Entry 3ZOQ (X-ray diffraction, 1.45 A resolution); this record covers chains A and B of the 3 polymer chains in the assembly.

# Chain A
Molecule: Uracil-DNA glycosylase
Organism: Bacillus subtilis SUBSP. subtilis STR. 168
Notes: EC 3.2.2.27
UniProtKB: P39615 (UNG_BACSU); residue numbers follow UniProt; this construct covers 1-225
Amino-acid sequence (225 residues; numbered 1 to 225; the number before each row is that of its first residue):
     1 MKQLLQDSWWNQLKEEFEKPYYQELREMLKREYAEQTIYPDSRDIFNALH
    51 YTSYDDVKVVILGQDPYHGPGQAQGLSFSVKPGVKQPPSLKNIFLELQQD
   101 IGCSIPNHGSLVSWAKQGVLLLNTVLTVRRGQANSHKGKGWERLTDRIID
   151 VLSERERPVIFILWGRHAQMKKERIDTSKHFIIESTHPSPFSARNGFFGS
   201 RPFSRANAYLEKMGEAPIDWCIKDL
Unresolved in the structure: 1-2
Swiss-Prot annotation at these positions:
  - active site: Asp65 (Proton acceptor)
Disulfides: Cys103-Cys221
What the authors report for this chain:
  - contacts within the chain: His187-Ser189
  - catalytic residues: His187 (citing earlier work)
  - mutagenesis - H68A (6-10-fold), K85S (3-fold), P87A/P88A, S189A (6-10-fold), P190A, R194S (6-10-fold): decreased catalytic activity
  - mutagenesis - K85S, R166S: decreased binding to DNA
  - mutagenesis - Q64A, H187A, F191A: abolished catalytic activity

# Chain B
Molecule: P56
Organism: Bacillus phage PHI29
UniProtKB: Q38503 (Q38503_BPPH2); residue numbers follow UniProt; this construct covers 1-56
Amino-acid sequence (56 residues; row label = number of the first residue in the row):
     1 MVQNDFVDSYDVTMLLQDDDGKQYYEYHKGLSLSDFEVLYGNTADEIIKL
    51 RLDKVL
Unresolved in the structure: 1-7, 56
What the authors report for this chain:
  - self-association interface (contacts with another copy of this molecule); pairs are residue here / residue on that copy: Glu37-Tyr40 (hydrogen bond), Phe36
  - contacts within the chain: His28-Leu39, Glu26-His28, Tyr24-Asp45

# How chain A and chain B interact
Residue-residue contacts (35):
  Gln64(A) with Asp35(B), hydrogen bond; Val38(B)
  Tyr67(A) with Asn42(B)
  His68(A) with Glu26(B), salt bridge; His28(B); Leu39(B)
  Gln72(A) with Ala44(B)
  Lys85(A) with Asp19(B), salt bridge; Ala44(B); Asp45(B), salt bridge
  Pro87(A) with Gly41(B); Asn42(B)
  Pro88(A) with Gly41(B); Thr43(B)
  Ser89(A) with Gly41(B), hydrogen bond (backbone-backbone)
  Gly131(A) with Tyr27(B); His28(B), hydrogen bond (backbone-side chain)
  Gln132(A) with His28(B)
  Ala133(A) with His28(B), hydrogen bond (backbone-side chain); Leu31(B)
  Asn134(A) with Leu31(B); Asp35(B)
  Lys137(A) with Asp35(B), salt bridge
  Arg166(A) with Ser34(B), hydrogen bond; Glu37(B), salt bridge
  His167(A) with Ser34(B); Asp35(B), salt bridge
  His187(A) with Val38(B)
  Ser189(A) with Glu37(B), hydrogen bond (side chain-backbone); Gly41(B)
  Pro190(A) with Tyr40(B), hydrophobic; Gly41(B)
  Phe191(A) with Phe36(B), hydrophobic; Glu37(B); Tyr40(B), hydrophobic
Also at the interface, not in a pair above, chain B (18 interface residues in all): Ser32
The authors on this interface:
  - residue pairs: Tyr67(A)-Asn42(B) (hydrophobic contact), His68(A)-His28(B) (hydrophobic contact), Lys85(A)-Asp45(B) (salt bridge), Pro88(A)-Gly41(B) (backbone contact), Ser89(A)-Gly41(B) (backbone contact), Lys137(A)-Asp35(B) (salt bridge), His187(A)-Val38(B), Ser189(A)-Glu37(B) (backbone contact), Pro190(A)-Tyr40(B) (hydrophobic contact), His28(B)-Ala133(A), Phe36(B)-Phe191(A), Glu37(B)-Phe191(A), Glu37(B)-Arg166(A), Tyr40(B)-Phe191(A)
  - interface residues, chain A: Pro87(A), Pro88(A), Phe191(A)
  - hot spots on chain A (mutagenesis) - F191A: abolished binding to p56
  - interface residues, chain B: Glu26(B), Leu39(B), Tyr40(B), Asn42(B)
  - hot spots on chain B (mutagenesis) - N42R: decreased binding to Uracil-DNA glycosylase (chain A)

# Summary
19 residues of chain A and 18 residues of chain B are in contact; the contacts include 6 hydrogen bonds and 6
salt bridges. Among the polar pairs are His68(A)-Glu26(B), Lys85(A)-Asp19(B) and Lys85(A)-Asp45(B). The
authors report hydrophobic contacts between Tyr67(A) and Asn42(B), His68(A) and His28(B) and Pro190(A) and
Tyr40(B); salt bridges between Lys85(A) and Asp45(B) and Lys137(A) and Asp35(B); backbone contacts between
Pro88(A) and Gly41(B), Ser89(A) and Gly41(B) and Ser189(A) and Glu37(B). The paper reports the catalytic
residue His187(A); H68A, K85S and P87A/P88A of chain A, among others, reduce catalytic activity; 11
substitutions were tested in all.
Here chain A is Uracil-DNA glycosylase (Bacillus subtilis SUBSP. subtilis STR. 168) and chain B is P56
(Bacillus phage PHI29). Entry 3ZOQ (Structure of BsUDG-p56 complex) was determined by X-ray diffraction
together with 3ZOR from the same study.
